8CPR - chain A; structure by X-ray diffraction, 2.00 A resolution.

[Chain A]
Protein: GTPase KRas, N-terminally processed
Organism: Homo sapiens
UniProt: P01116 (RASK_HUMAN); numbering as in UniProt (aligned over 2-169)
Amino-acid sequence (170 residues; row label = number of the first residue in the row; numbering starts at 0):
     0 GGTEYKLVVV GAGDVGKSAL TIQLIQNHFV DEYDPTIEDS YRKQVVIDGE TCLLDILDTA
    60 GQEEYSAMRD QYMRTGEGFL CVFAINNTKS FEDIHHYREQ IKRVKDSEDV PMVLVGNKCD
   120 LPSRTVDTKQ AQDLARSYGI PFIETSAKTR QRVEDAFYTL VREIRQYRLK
Unresolved in the structure: 0-1
Sequence notes: expression tag (0-1); variant Asp-13 (Gly in P01116)
UniProt features mapped onto this chain:
  - region: Tyr-166 to Lys-169 (Hypervariable region)
  - motif: Tyr-32 to Tyr-40 (Effector region)
  - binding site (GTP): Gly-10 to Gly-12, Val-14 to Ala-18, Val-29 to Thr-35, Ala-59, Gly-60, Asn-116 to Asp-119
  - modified residue: Thr-2 (N-acetylthreonine), Lys-104 (N6-acetyllysine)
  - glycosylation: Thr-35 (Microbial infection: O-linked (Glc) threonine)
  - natural variant: Lys-5 (K5E: In NS3; K5N: In GASC), Gly-10 (G10GG: In AML), Gly-12 (G12A: In colorectal cancer samples; G12C: In lung carcinoma; G12D: In GASC, JMML and SFM; G12R: In lung cancer and bladder cancer; G12S: In GASC and JMML; G12V: In GASC), Asp-13 (G13D: In GASC, JMML and OES; this construct carries the variant), Val-14 (V14I: In NS3), Leu-19 (L19F: In OES), Gln-22 (Q22E: In CFC2; Q22R: In NS3), Pro-34 (P34L: In NS3; P34Q: In NS3; P34R: In CFC2), Ile-36 (I36M: In NS3), Thr-58 (T58I: In NS3), Ala-59 (A59T: In GASC), Gly-60 (G60R: In CFC2; G60S: In NS3), 5 further natural variant entries in UniProt
  - mutagenesis: Asp-38 (D38A: Decreased interaction with MAPKAP1/SIN1), Tyr-40 (Y40A: Decreased interaction with MAPKAP1/SIN1), Gln-61 (Q61L: Promotes GTP binding)

[Summary]
UniProt lists 21 GTP-binding residues and 3 mutagenesis sites.
Chain A is GTPase KRas, N-terminally processed (Homo sapiens); the structure, G13D mutant of KRAS4b (2-169)
bound to GDP with the switch-I in fully open conformation crystallized ..., was determined by X-ray
diffraction (same publication as 8BLR).
